7XZI - chains 3 and A of the 14 polymer chains in the assembly; structure by electron microscopy, 2.77 A resolution.

# Chain 3
Protein: Ctap3
Source organism: Chlamydomonas reinhardtii
UniProt: A0A2K3D4W3 (A0A2K3D4W3_CHLRE); residues 1-477 here = UniProt positions 1-477
Sequence (477 residues; numbered 1 to 477; the number before each row is that of its first residue):
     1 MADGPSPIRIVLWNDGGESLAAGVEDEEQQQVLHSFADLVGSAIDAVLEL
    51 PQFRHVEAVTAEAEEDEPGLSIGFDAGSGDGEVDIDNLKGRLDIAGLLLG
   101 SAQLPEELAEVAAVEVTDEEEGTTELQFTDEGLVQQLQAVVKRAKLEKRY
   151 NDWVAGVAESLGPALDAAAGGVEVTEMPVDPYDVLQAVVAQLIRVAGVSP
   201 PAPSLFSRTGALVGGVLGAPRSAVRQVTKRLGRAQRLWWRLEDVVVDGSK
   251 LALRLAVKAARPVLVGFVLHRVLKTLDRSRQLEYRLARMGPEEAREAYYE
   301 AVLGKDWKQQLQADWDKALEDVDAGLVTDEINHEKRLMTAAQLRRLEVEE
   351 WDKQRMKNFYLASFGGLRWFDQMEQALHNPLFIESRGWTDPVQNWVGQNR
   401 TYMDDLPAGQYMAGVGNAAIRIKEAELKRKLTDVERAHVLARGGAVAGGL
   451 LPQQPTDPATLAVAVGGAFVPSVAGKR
Unresolved in the structure: 1-266, 473-477

# Chain A
Protein: Tic214
Source organism: Chlamydomonas reinhardtii
UniProt: P36495 (YCF78_CHLRE); residue numbers follow UniProt; this construct covers 1-1995
Sequence (1995 residues; each row starts with the number of its first residue):
     1 MITFTFMSLVTSVKDYVEITHKLIEIEPLKNYTEFGAVFTYFIFSIGEFF
    51 KNFFSFSFLNNIWSIPIIIPDIASAMISEVSVLDGYFHNAFTFLETSVNT
   101 TTNPSLVIFEKFVIGIINSLFLILPTSTSHLITLRRFVMQGLEAGYMAGL
   151 GTLAGNFLWLASIILGWRFFVIPWLSLDIFRYLLGFVLLVKYIWDSSKER
   201 RMALEDLSKWKIFLLNFLLALTEQSCIYPFISNLSFGPDASILEGFPVDN
   251 YPQFLLIHGAYLLGILFGSFSLLQFTCWFWENPAFSIYLWITTKSSLKIS
   301 TSSYYKILNFTFLYATMLCAIASIPYYGLDYTITNPIGLVPQDRILNQKK
   351 SQSDPDKLITETAFLNLNPTDKNSRIRDGVHARRERWKQRLIKYQAFDAS
   401 TYDQGVYDFLTIEDLNYGFDRFWLRRKMRNHQIRFRLFPGPWMRSLKKQL
   451 NNPANPSLETSTKAASGPRVEFFRILFEQFYHPNFHDRAAMQTNPAEARN
   501 KFISTSPLASTESKKALNSTFSLGNINNSSTGIEGLVLTNTQATLLPTDL
   551 QTKRTIKPGLIYTNSALRKFVRNVNTRLNLKLLNSKETNLTTKYKSQFIY
   601 SKRWKSIFSKIQPLQNGTTRKSYQLFRNVAKQILVTPDAKSLKLITINQK
   651 LSLKERKLLELRTQYNNNSTLTTTAPLTLVRPLNVYLQKEEAFKRKLRYY
   701 GTMPMRKLTVGNQAPYFKALMKRGFYYYKPTLRWRKTLYVASLRRGFRKK
   751 SRKQRILVMPSNQQNFNNTLDNTKTNINQNNLANPLGGNEVPMYGADGEN
   801 SLITKPTHSYTVLGKRASRYRHQIYKDVLQHWYYTPFNRLLMKFDVDAFI
   851 NRQPKSHFLTKNEERALHIRRFLLSEHYDTLRWYTYMQHYKTMKTNIGGT
   901 KSFANRAYNQQFQGTFKKIRHLFAITPKQGDFYTLKFDQPLYNDNKLKDN
   951 LYFHEELLTDYYNGTNLQTNQTSNISVNSTTTFIDNSLRTTQLPVPSSSF
  1001 DIVNQSSTLIGLTTMQNALRKNVVESTLTSLNSDGEAATSQPKLNFVYSE
  1051 LFVKLIKECKKRIHDQTFLKNYITHRIEKREQLNQEQTKELNKRLEKLKV
  1101 WLNSDKGSISKLQNTPVQDPNISSPDKVLTTAMQKAVNESISLSGIMPSD
  1151 KIKTTYGNLTNAYTIKTENAILTKLNVINQLTNNETTTQKNTLIKSIGVN
  1201 KIQTVLQTIITNFKSSLYNQTQLLRVKTDKDLQWWRTKQRVITKRKSARK
  1251 RDRFKKQIAVVNKKLAALSKKVETEKSNLYQTLYGNYEISDYLLRNVPTG
  1301 SSAVIDSTVLRKKQDNQAYLPKETNNVQFNSFVDSNNNVWQTFFAKKLRK
  1351 KISSKGRRYRSLSLARYLTATRKPRLVGLDNLTKIDNITTLQGAFITKEE
  1401 KQDSLNLTIQRKQELTNSLKKSQIKKRSRHSWKKRSRHQFSRNHYKYRKR
  1451 HTHGNGKLRVMNKKLKKFKATNELRQWWWNSFLPRYLSNLQVNNSTLTNK
  1501 NVSFKPLSNTNSVPSTNMASPTTSRNLLDNLNSSNQISTSASMNQNIVTE
  1551 SVKVETNQVYLPEGEKSFDITSMTTTLPFYAGWDESLKKFVVTNRLLSRR
  1601 DAGLSVNNNPQEINFTNPPIQGLNEGSFLYWQTEMPFNSYNIDQFITTNQ
  1651 SFYAPLGWRRFEFRHSILKTWVNNTKAGNNNIKKKTLIISLKNLQPLKSS
  1701 QQKQNQIKTKKLVARRIKKRYKLLKQMPNQLMYSPTGPLLTEVLPSHYIS
  1751 VFDQQYRLPRNRYLKRNPLKTLKKTTLLALMDSSKQTNGVNKEFTLRKRV
  1801 KPRRKYHRKRFIKKDGLIFPRRTKFNTNTTLTGNALITNNVNSIEEDDLR
  1851 WRPSSRTKQKRKDNTRSSAASKTKSNKRVKTNPLRLRQLRRREFQQVLKP
  1901 LQRYIPQNGGFTWPGDYLRLEIVEMPKLKSINIKKTSLKQKINVQPVGIM
  1951 PRKYLIEKHNIKVLKKKLSQAYSTQQLTKVVQEYKNLIQNSPPAI
Unresolved in the structure: 1-7, 451-464, 490-532, 669-677, 761-796, 960-1042, 1108-1122, 1186-1223, 1288-1342, 1493-1498, 1511-1542, 1674-1683, 1828-1844, 1859-1885, 1991-1995
UniProt features mapped onto this chain:
  - natural variant: Leu580 (L580V: In strain: CC-503), Lys1588 (K1588R: In strain: CC-503 and cw15), Pro1610 (P1610A: In strain: CC-503), Pro1618 (P1618A: In strain: CC-503)
Residues lining bound ligands: inositol hexakisphosphate (IHP): Trp1235, Lys1238, Ile1242, Glu1273, Lys1276, Tyr1359, Lys1457, Val1460, Lys1464, Ile1689, Ser1690, Leu1691, Lys1692
From the paper describing this entry:
  - binding site for inositol hexakisphosphate: Trp1235

# How chain 3 and chain A interact
Contacting residue pairs (144; chain 3 residue first):
  Tyr299(3) - Leu679(A)  hydrophobic
  Val302(3) - Lys581(A)
  Leu303(3) - Leu578(A)  hydrophobic
  Leu303(3) - Lys581(A)
  Trp307(3) - Thr548(A)
  Lys308(3) - Thr548(A)
  Gln310(3) - Arg577(A)
  Leu311(3) - Phe570(A)
  Gln312(3) - Leu550(A)
  Gln312(3) - Gln551(A)  hydrogen bond (side chain-backbone)
  Gln312(3) - Lys553(A)
  Asp314(3) - Phe570(A)
  Asp314(3) - Asn573(A)
  Asp314(3) - Val574(A)
  Asp314(3) - Arg577(A)  salt bridge
  Trp315(3) - Leu550(A)  hydrophobic
  Trp315(3) - Gln551(A)
  Trp315(3) - Thr552(A)
  Trp315(3) - Leu567(A)  hydrophobic
  Trp315(3) - Phe570(A)
  Asp316(3) - Gln551(A)
  Asp316(3) - Lys553(A)  salt bridge
  Ala318(3) - Ala566(A)
  Ala318(3) - Lys569(A)
  Ala318(3) - Phe570(A)
  Ala318(3) - Asn573(A)
  Leu319(3) - Leu536(A)  hydrophobic
  Leu319(3) - Thr552(A)
  Leu319(3) - Ile556(A)
  Asp321(3) - Lys569(A)
  Val322(3) - Tyr562(A)
  Val322(3) - Ser565(A)
  Val322(3) - Ala566(A)  hydrophobic
  Val322(3) - Lys569(A)
  Asp323(3) - Arg554(A)  salt bridge
  Asp323(3) - Ile556(A)
  Leu326(3) - Lys569(A)  hydrogen bond (backbone-side chain)
  Thr328(3) - Lys569(A)
  Asp329(3) - Arg568(A)  salt bridge
  Asp329(3) - Lys694(A)  salt bridge
  Glu330(3) - Tyr562(A)
  Leu337(3) - Leu1143(A)  hydrophobic
  Met338(3) - Ser1140(A)  hydrogen bond (backbone-side chain)
  Met338(3) - Ser1144(A)
  Ala341(3) - Glu1139(A)
  Ala341(3) - Ser1140(A)
  Ala341(3) - Leu1143(A)  hydrophobic
  Gln342(3) - Ala1136(A)
  Gln342(3) - Ser1140(A)  hydrogen bond
  Leu343(3) - Arg706(A)
  Arg345(3) - Ala1132(A)
  Arg345(3) - Lys1135(A)
  Arg345(3) - Glu1139(A)  salt bridge
  Leu346(3) - Ala1132(A)  hydrophobic
  Leu346(3) - Met1133(A)
  Leu346(3) - Phe1663(A)  hydrophobic
  Glu347(3) - Arg706(A)  salt bridge
  Glu347(3) - Phe1661(A)
  Glu349(3) - Ala1132(A)
  Glu349(3) - Arg1797(A)  salt bridge
  Glu350(3) - Trp1658(A)
  Glu350(3) - Phe1661(A)
  Glu350(3) - Glu1662(A)
  Glu350(3) - Phe1663(A)
  Glu350(3) - His1665(A)
  Asp352(3) - Arg1762(A)  salt bridge
  Asp352(3) - Tyr1763(A)  hydrogen bond
  Lys353(3) - Leu1796(A)
  Gln354(3) - Trp1658(A)
  Gln354(3) - His1665(A)
  Arg355(3) - Arg1762(A)
  Arg355(3) - Tyr1763(A)
  Met356(3) - Tyr1763(A)  hydrophobic
  Met356(3) - Leu1796(A)
  Phe359(3) - Pro1759(A)  hydrophobic
  Phe359(3) - Leu1764(A)
  Phe359(3) - Lys1765(A)
  Tyr360(3) - Leu1764(A)  hydrogen bond (side chain-backbone)
  Ser363(3) - Lys1765(A)
  Phe364(3) - Lys1765(A)
  Phe364(3) - Asn1767(A)
  Trp369(3) - Lys1719(A)
  Trp369(3) - Leu1724(A)
  Trp369(3) - Tyr1733(A)
  Trp369(3) - Pro1735(A)  hydrophobic
  Phe370(3) - Tyr1721(A)
  Gln372(3) - Met1727(A)
  Gln372(3) - Tyr1733(A)
  Gln372(3) - Ser1734(A)  hydrogen bond
  Gln372(3) - Pro1735(A)
  Met373(3) - Pro1735(A)  hydrophobic
  Glu374(3) - Pro1759(A)
  Ala376(3) - Pro1735(A)
  Leu377(3) - Leu1656(A)  hydrophobic
  His378(3) - Tyr1756(A)
  His378(3) - Arg1757(A)
  Asn379(3) - Ser1651(A)  hydrogen bond (side chain-backbone)
  Asn379(3) - Pro1655(A)
  Pro380(3) - Arg723(A)
  Pro380(3) - Phe1752(A)  hydrophobic
  Pro380(3) - Tyr1756(A)
  Leu381(3) - Tyr716(A)  hydrophobic
  Leu381(3) - Phe1652(A)
  Leu381(3) - Pro1655(A)  hydrophobic
  Phe382(3) - Leu1656(A)
  Phe382(3) - Trp1658(A)
  Glu384(3) - Lys718(A)  salt bridge
  Glu384(3) - Lys722(A)
  Glu384(3) - Arg723(A)
  Ser385(3) - Met705(A)
  Ser385(3) - Arg706(A)
  Ser385(3) - Leu708(A)
  Ser385(3) - Pro715(A)
  Arg386(3) - Arg706(A)  hydrogen bond (side chain-backbone)
  Arg386(3) - Trp1658(A)
  Arg386(3) - Arg1659(A)
  Trp388(3) - Phe1661(A)  hydrophobic
  Thr389(3) - Lys722(A)
  Asp390(3) - Lys718(A)  salt bridge
  Asp390(3) - Lys722(A)  salt bridge
  Val392(3) - Leu1143(A)  hydrophobic
  Asn394(3) - Thr702(A)
  Asn394(3) - Pro704(A)
  Trp395(3) - Pro704(A)
  Trp395(3) - Arg706(A)
  Gly397(3) - Thr702(A)  hydrogen bond (backbone-side chain)
  Gln398(3) - Thr702(A)  hydrogen bond (backbone-side chain)
  Leu406(3) - Lys928(A)
  Pro407(3) - Lys928(A)
  Pro407(3) - Gln929(A)
  Tyr411(3) - Arg865(A)  hydrogen bond
  Tyr411(3) - Pro927(A)  hydrogen bond (side chain-backbone)
  Tyr411(3) - Gly930(A)
  Met412(3) - Lys928(A)
  Gly449(3) - Lys557(A)
  Gln454(3) - Tyr562(A)  hydrogen bond
  Leu461(3) - Phe872(A)  hydrophobic
  Leu461(3) - Glu876(A)
  Val465(3) - Ile869(A)  hydrophobic
  Ala468(3) - Arg865(A)  hydrogen bond (backbone-side chain)
  Ala468(3) - Ile869(A)  hydrophobic
  Phe469(3) - Asn862(A)
  Phe469(3) - Ala866(A)  hydrophobic
  Val470(3) - Asn862(A)  hydrogen bond (backbone-side chain)
Also at the interface, not in a pair above, chain 3 (89 interface residues in all): Tyr298, Ala313, Lys317, Glu320, Val327, Glu334, Arg344, Trp351, Leu367, Arg368, Gln375, Ile383, Leu450, Gln453, Pro458, Ser472
Also at the interface, not in a pair above, chain A (97 interface residues in all): Leu546, Pro547, Thr555, Pro558, Arg572, Thr678, Glu691, Met703, Ala719, Asp931, Thr1647, Arg1660, Lys1725, Pro1728, Val1751, Arg1760, Arg1766, Lys1798

# Overview
89 residues of chain 3 face 97 of chain A across their interface, with 16 hydrogen bonds and 12 salt bridges.
Polar contacts include Asp314(3)-Arg577(A), Asp316(3)-Lys553(A) and Asp323(3)-Arg554(A). Chain A binds
inositol hexakisphosphate. From the paper: a binding site for inositol hexakisphosphate at Trp1235(A).
Here chain 3 is Ctap3 and chain A is Tic214, both from Chlamydomonas reinhardtii. Entry 7XZI (Cryo-EM
structure of TOC-TIC supercomplex from Chlamydomonas reinhardtii) was determined by electron microscopy (same
publication as 7XZJ).
